Entry 3UPN (X-ray diffraction, 2.20 A resolution); this record covers chain A.

[Chain A]
Name: Penicillin-binding protein A
Source organism: Mycobacterium tuberculosis
Notes: EC 3.4.16.4
UniProt: P71586 (PBPA_MYCTU); numbering as in UniProt (aligned over 35-491)
Chain sequence (462 residues; row label = number of the first residue in the row):
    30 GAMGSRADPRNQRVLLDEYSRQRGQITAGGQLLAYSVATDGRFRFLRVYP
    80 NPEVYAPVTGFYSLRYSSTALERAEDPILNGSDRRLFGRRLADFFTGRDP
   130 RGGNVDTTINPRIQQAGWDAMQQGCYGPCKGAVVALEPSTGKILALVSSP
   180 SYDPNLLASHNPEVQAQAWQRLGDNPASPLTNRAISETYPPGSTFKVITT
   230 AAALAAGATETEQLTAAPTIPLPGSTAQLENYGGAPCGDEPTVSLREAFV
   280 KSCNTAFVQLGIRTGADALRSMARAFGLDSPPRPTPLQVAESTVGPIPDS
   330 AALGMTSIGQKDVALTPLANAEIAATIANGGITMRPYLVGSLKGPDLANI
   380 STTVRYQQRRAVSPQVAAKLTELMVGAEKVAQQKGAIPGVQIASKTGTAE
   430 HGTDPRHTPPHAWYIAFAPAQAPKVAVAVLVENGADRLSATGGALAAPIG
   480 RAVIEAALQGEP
Not modelled in the structure: 30-43, 433-436, 467-472, 489-491
Cystine bridges: Cys154-Cys158, Cys266-Cys282
Glycans and other covalent adducts: IMIPENEM, open form (IM2) linked to Ser222
Sequence notes: expression tag (30-34)
Ligand contacts: IMIPENEM, open form (IM2; (5R)-5-[(1S,2R)-1-formyl-2-hydroxypropyl]-3-[(2-{[(E)-iminomethyl]amino}ethyl)sulfanyl]-4,5-dihydro-1H-pyrrole-2-carbox ylic acid): Gly221, Tyr261, Ser281, Asn283, Ile337, Ala410, Gln411, Lys424, Thr425, Gly426, Thr427, Ala473

[In short]
IMIPENEM, open form is covalently linked to Ser222.
Chain A is Penicillin-binding protein A (Mycobacterium tuberculosis); the structure, Structure of
penicillin-binding protein A from M. tuberculosis: imipenem acyl-enzyme complex, was determined by X-ray
diffraction, deposited together with 3UN7, 3UPO and 3UPP.
